Entry 6NSZ (X-ray diffraction, 2.20 A resolution); this record covers chains B and D of the 4 polymer chains in the assembly.

[Chain B (and D)]
Protein: Catalase-3
Source organism: Neurospora crassa (strain ATCC 24698 / 74-OR23-1A / CBS 708.71 / DSM 1257 / FGSC 987)
Notes: EC 1.11.1.6; chain D of this document is another copy of the same molecule, construct and numbering; everything in this record applies to it too
UniProt: Q9C169 (CAT3_NEUCR); residues 1-719 here = UniProt positions 1-719
Sequence (719 residues; row label = number of the first residue in the row):
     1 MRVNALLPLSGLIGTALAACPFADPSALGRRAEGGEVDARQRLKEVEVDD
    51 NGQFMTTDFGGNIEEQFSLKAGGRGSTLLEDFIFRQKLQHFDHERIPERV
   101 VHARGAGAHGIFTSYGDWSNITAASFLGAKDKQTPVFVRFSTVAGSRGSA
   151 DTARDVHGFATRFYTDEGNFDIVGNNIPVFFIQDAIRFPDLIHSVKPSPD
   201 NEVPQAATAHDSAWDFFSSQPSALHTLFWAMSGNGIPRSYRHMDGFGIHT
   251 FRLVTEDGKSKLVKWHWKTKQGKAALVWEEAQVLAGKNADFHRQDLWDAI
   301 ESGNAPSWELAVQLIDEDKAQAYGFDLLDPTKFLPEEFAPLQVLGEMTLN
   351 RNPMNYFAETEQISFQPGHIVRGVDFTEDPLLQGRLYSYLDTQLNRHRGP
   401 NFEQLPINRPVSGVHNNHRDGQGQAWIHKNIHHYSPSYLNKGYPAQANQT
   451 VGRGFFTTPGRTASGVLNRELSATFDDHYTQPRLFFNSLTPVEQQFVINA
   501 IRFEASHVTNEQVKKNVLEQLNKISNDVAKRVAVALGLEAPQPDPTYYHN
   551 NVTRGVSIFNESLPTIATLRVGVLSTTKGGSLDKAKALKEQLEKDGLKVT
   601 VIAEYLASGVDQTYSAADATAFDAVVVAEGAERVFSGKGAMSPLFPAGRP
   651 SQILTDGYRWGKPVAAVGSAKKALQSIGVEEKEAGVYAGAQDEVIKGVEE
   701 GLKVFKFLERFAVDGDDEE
Not modelled in the structure: 1-37, 715-719 (chain D: 1-37, 716-719)
Bound ions: heme Fe near Tyr389 (its only coordinating residue here)
Ligand contacts: heme (HEM): Arg99, Val100, Val101, His102, Arg139, Ser141, Gly158, Phe159, Ala160, Val173, Gly174, Asn175, Phe180, Ala185, Phe188, Ile248, His249, Ser364, Phe365, Leu381, Gly384, Arg385, Ser388, Tyr389, Thr392, Gln393, Arg396
Swiss-Prot annotation at these positions:
  - active site: His102, Asn175
  - binding site (heme): Tyr389

[Interface between chain B and chain D]
Pairs across the interface (239; chain B residue first):
  Leu43(B) with Ile427(D), hydrophobic
  Val46(B) with Ala425(D); Trp426(D); Ile427(D), hydrogen bond (backbone-backbone)
  Glu47(B) with Ile427(D); Lys429(D), salt bridge
  Val48(B) with Val414(D); Trp426(D), hydrophobic; Ile427(D), hydrogen bond (backbone-backbone); His428(D); Lys429(D), hydrogen bond (backbone-backbone)
  Asp49(B) with His415(D), hydrogen bond (backbone-side chain)
  Asp50(B) with Val414(D); His415(D), salt bridge; Asn416(D); Tyr443(D); Pro444(D)
  Asn51(B) with Tyr443(D)
  Gly52(B) with Tyr443(D)
  Gln53(B) with His415(D); Tyr443(D); Pro444(D); Ala445(D), hydrogen bond (backbone-backbone)
  Phe54(B) with His415(D); Ala445(D); Gln446(D); Ala447(D), hydrophobic; Val451(D), hydrophobic; Gly452(D)
  Met55(B) with His415(D); Asn416(D); Asn417(D); Pro444(D); Ala445(D), hydrogen bond (backbone-backbone); Gln446(D)
  Thr56(B) with Gly413(D); Val414(D); His415(D), hydrogen bond (side chain-backbone); Asn416(D), hydrogen bond (backbone-side chain)
  Thr57(B) with Val414(D); Asn416(D)
  Asp58(B) with Glu403(D); Val414(D); Asn416(D), hydrogen bond; His418(D), salt bridge
  Phe59(B) with Gly168(D); Asn169(D), hydrogen bond (backbone-backbone); Gly368(D); His369(D); Ile370(D); Glu403(D); Pro410(D)
  Gly60(B) with Gly168(D); Pro410(D); Ser412(D)
  Gly61(B) with Glu167(D); Gly168(D); Ser412(D)
  Asn62(B) with Ala447(D); Gly452(D), hydrogen bond (side chain-backbone); Arg453(D); Gly454(D); Phe455(D), hydrogen bond (backbone-backbone)
  Ile63(B) with Gln446(D); Ala447(D), hydrogen bond (backbone-backbone)
  Glu64(B) with Gln446(D); Ala447(D), hydrogen bond (backbone-backbone); Asn448(D)
  Glu65(B) with Gln446(D), hydrogen bond
  Gln66(B) with Ser435(D); Gln446(D)
  Leu69(B) with Thr457(D)
  Ala71(B) with Ala463(D), hydrophobic
  Leu79(B) with Gln383(D); Tyr387(D), hydrophobic
  Glu80(B) with Phe376(D); Gln383(D), hydrogen bond; Leu386(D); Arg461(D), salt bridge
  Phe82(B) with Gly368(D); Ile370(D), hydrophobic; Phe455(D), hydrophobic
  Arg85(B) with Leu386(D), hydrogen bond (side chain-backbone); Tyr387(D); Leu390(D)
  Gln86(B) with Leu390(D); His418(D)
  Lys87(B) with His418(D)
  Gln89(B) with Leu390(D); Leu394(D); Phe402(D)
  His90(B) with Pro400(D); Asn401(D), hydrogen bond; His418(D); Arg419(D), hydrogen bond (side chain-backbone); Asp420(D)
  His93(B) with Leu394(D); Pro400(D); Gly421(D)
  Glu94(B) with Arg419(D); Asp420(D); Gly421(D), hydrogen bond (backbone-backbone)
  Ile96(B) with Gln422(D)
  Glu167(B) with Gly61(D)
  Gly168(B) with Phe59(D); Gly60(D); Gly61(D)
  Asn169(B) with Phe59(D), hydrogen bond (backbone-backbone)
  Met354(B) with Ile427(D), hydrophobic; His428(D); Lys429(D); Ile431(D)
  Phe357(B) with Asp420(D); Gly421(D); Gln424(D)
  Ala358(B) with Trp426(D)
  Glu359(B) with Ile427(D)
  Gln362(B) with Gly421(D); Gly423(D); Gln424(D), hydrogen bond (side chain-backbone)
  Gly368(B) with Phe59(D); Phe82(D)
  His369(B) with Phe59(D)
  Ile370(B) with Phe59(D); Phe82(D), hydrophobic
  Phe376(B) with Glu80(D); Phe82(D), hydrophobic
  Gln383(B) with Leu79(D); Glu80(D), hydrogen bond
  Leu386(B) with Glu80(D); Arg85(D), hydrogen bond (backbone-side chain)
  Tyr387(B) with Leu79(D), hydrophobic; Arg85(D)
  Leu390(B) with Arg85(D); Gln86(D); Gln89(D)
  Leu394(B) with Gln89(D); His93(D)
  Arg396(B) with Gln422(D), hydrogen bond (backbone-side chain)
  His397(B) with Gln422(D)
  Arg398(B) with Gln422(D)
  Pro400(B) with His90(D); His93(D)
  Asn401(B) with His90(D), hydrogen bond
  Phe402(B) with Gln89(D)
  Glu403(B) with Asp58(D); Phe59(D)
  Leu405(B) with Gly423(D); Gln424(D)
  Pro406(B) with Ala425(D)
  Pro410(B) with Phe59(D); Gly60(D)
  Ser412(B) with Gly60(D)
  Gly413(B) with Thr56(D)
  Val414(B) with Val48(D); Asp50(D); Thr56(D); Thr57(D); Asp58(D)
  His415(B) with Asp49(D), hydrogen bond (side chain-backbone); Asp50(D), salt bridge; Gln53(D); Phe54(D); Met55(D); Thr56(D), hydrogen bond (backbone-side chain)
  Asn416(B) with Asp50(D); Met55(D); Thr56(D), hydrogen bond (side chain-backbone); Thr57(D); Asp58(D), hydrogen bond
  His418(B) with Asp58(D), salt bridge; Gln86(D); Lys87(D); His90(D)
  Arg419(B) with His90(D), hydrogen bond (backbone-side chain); Glu94(D)
  Asp420(B) with His90(D); Glu94(D); Phe357(D)
  Gly421(B) with His93(D); Glu94(D), hydrogen bond (backbone-backbone); Phe357(D); Gln362(D)
  Gln422(B) with Ile96(D); Pro97(D); Arg396(D), hydrogen bond (side chain-backbone); His397(D); Arg398(D)
  Gly423(B) with Gln362(D); Leu405(D)
  Gln424(B) with Gln362(D), hydrogen bond (backbone-side chain)
  Ala425(B) with Val46(D); Pro406(D)
  Trp426(B) with Val46(D); Ala358(D)
  Ile427(B) with Arg40(D); Val46(D), hydrogen bond (backbone-backbone); Glu47(D); Val48(D), hydrogen bond (backbone-backbone); Met354(D), hydrophobic; Glu359(D)
  His428(B) with Val48(D); Met354(D)
  Lys429(B) with Val48(D), hydrogen bond (backbone-backbone); Asp49(D); Met354(D)
  Ser435(B) with Glu65(D); Gln66(D), hydrogen bond
  Tyr443(B) with Asp50(D); Asn51(D); Gly52(D); Gln53(D)
  Pro444(B) with Asp50(D); Gln53(D); Met55(D)
  Ala445(B) with Gln53(D), hydrogen bond (backbone-backbone); Phe54(D); Met55(D), hydrogen bond (backbone-backbone)
  Gln446(B) with Phe54(D); Met55(D); Ile63(D); Glu64(D); Glu65(D), hydrogen bond; Gln66(D)
  Ala447(B) with Phe54(D), hydrophobic; Asn62(D); Ile63(D), hydrogen bond (backbone-backbone); Glu64(D), hydrogen bond (backbone-backbone)
  Asn448(B) with Glu64(D)
  Val451(B) with Phe54(D), hydrophobic
  Gly452(B) with Phe54(D); Asn62(D), hydrogen bond (backbone-side chain)
  Arg453(B) with Asn62(D)
  Gly454(B) with Asn62(D)
  Phe455(B) with Asn62(D), hydrogen bond (backbone-backbone); Phe82(D), hydrophobic
  Thr457(B) with Leu69(D)
  Arg461(B) with Glu80(D), salt bridge
  Ala463(B) with Ala71(D), hydrophobic
Also at the interface, not in a pair above, chain B (105 interface residues in all): Arg40, Ile83, Arg95, Pro97, Asn355, Asp375, Gly384, Asp391, Asn417, Pro436, Lys441
Also at the interface, not in a pair above, chain D (107 interface residues in all): Leu43, Ile83, Arg95, Asn355, Asp375, Gly384, Asp391, Asn430, Pro436, Lys441

[Overview]
105 residues of chain B and 107 residues of chain D are in contact, with 45 hydrogen bonds and 7 salt bridges.
Among the polar pairs are Glu47(B)-Lys429(D), Asp50(B)-His415(D) and Asp58(B)-His418(D). Ligands of chain B:
heme.
Both chains are Catalase-3 (Neurospora crassa (strain ATCC 24698 / 74-OR23-1A / CBS 708.71 / DSM 1257 / FGSC
987)). Entry 6NSZ (X-ray reduced Catalase 3 from N.Crassa (0.526 MGy)) was determined by X-ray diffraction
together with 6NSW, 6NSY, 6NT0, 6NT1 and 4AJ9 from the same study.
